PDB entry 8TJO | electron microscopy, 3.61 A resolution | chains B and E of the 6 polymer chains in the assembly

[Chain B]
Protein: EryAI, 6-deoxyerythronolide-B synthase EryA3, modules 5 and 6
From: Saccharopolyspora erythraea
Notes: EC 2.3.1.94; fragment: DEBS Module 1, Subunit A  + EryA3
Chain sequence (1784 residues; each row starts with the number of its first residue):
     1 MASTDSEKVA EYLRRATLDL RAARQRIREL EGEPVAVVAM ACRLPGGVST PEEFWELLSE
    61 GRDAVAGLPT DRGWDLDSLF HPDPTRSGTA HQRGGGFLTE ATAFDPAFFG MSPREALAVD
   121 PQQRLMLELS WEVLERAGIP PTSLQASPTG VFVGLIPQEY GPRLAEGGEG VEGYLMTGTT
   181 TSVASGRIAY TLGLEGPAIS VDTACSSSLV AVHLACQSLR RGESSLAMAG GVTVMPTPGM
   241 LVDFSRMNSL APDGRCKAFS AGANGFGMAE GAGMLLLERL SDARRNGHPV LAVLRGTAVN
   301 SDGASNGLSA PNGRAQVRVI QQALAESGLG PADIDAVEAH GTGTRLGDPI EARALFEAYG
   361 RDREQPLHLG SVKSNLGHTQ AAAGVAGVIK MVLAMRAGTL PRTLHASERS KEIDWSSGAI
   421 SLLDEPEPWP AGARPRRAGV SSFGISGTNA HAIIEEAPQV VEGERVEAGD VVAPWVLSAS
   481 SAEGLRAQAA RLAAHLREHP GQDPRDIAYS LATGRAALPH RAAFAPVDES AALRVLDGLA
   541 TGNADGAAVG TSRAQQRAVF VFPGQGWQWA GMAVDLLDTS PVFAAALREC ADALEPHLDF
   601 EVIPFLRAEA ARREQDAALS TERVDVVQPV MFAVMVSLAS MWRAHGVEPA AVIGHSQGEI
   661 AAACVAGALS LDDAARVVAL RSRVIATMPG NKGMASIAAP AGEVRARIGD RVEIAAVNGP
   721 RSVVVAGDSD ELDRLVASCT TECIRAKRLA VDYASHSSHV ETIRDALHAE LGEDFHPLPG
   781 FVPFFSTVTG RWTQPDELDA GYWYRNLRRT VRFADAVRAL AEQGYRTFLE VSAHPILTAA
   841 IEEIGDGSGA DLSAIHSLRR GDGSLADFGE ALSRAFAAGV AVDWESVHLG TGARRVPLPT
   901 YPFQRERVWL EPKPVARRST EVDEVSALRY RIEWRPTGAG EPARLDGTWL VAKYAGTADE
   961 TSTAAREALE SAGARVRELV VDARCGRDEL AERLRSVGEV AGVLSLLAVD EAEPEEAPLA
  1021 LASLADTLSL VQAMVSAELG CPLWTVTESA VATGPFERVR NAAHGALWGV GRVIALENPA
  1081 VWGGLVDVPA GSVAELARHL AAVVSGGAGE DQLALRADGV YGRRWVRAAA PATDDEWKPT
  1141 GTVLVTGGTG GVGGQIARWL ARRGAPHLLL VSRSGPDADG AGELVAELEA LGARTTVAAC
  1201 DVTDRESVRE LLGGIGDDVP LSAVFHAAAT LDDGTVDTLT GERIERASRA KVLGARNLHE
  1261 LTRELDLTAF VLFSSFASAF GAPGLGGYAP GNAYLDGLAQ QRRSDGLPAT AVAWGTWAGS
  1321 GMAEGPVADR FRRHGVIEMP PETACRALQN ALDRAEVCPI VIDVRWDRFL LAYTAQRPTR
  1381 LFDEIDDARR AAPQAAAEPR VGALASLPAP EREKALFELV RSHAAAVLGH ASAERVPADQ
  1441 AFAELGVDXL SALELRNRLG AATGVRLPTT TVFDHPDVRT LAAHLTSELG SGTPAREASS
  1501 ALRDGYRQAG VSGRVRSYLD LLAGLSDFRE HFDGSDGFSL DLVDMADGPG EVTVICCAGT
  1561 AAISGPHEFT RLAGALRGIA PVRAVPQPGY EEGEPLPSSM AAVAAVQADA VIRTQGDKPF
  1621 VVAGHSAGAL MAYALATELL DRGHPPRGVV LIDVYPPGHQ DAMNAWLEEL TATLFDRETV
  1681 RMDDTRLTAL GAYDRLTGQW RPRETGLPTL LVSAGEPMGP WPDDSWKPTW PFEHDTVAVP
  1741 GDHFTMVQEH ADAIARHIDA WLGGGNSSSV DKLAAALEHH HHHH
Disordered / not traced: 1, 612-622, 691-781, 804-812, 913-1784
Modified positions: 4HH (4'-phosphopanthetheine-serine) at position 1449

[Chain E]
Protein: Antibody Fragment 1B2, Heavy Chain
From: Homo sapiens
Notes: antibody fragment or engineered binder
Chain sequence (249 residues; each row starts with the number of its first residue):
     1 MAEVQLVQSG GGLVQPGRSL RLSCTASGFT FGDYAMSWVR QAPGKGLEWV GFIRSKAYGG
    61 TTEYAASVKG RFTISRDDSK SIAYLQMNSL KTEDTAVYYC TRGGTLFDYW GQGTLVTVSS
   121 ASTKGPSVFP LAPSSKSTSG GTAALGCLVK DYFPEPVTVS WNSGALTSGV HTFPAVLQSS
   181 GLYSLSSVVT VPSSSLGTQT YICNVNHKPS NTKVDKKVEP KSCAALVPRG SAHHHHHHAA
   241 DYKDDDDKA
Disordered / not traced: 1-2, 136-142, 194-199, 221-249
Disulfides: C24-C100, C147-C203

[Chain B / chain E interface]
Contacting residue pairs (11; chain B residue first):
  A2(B) with E63(E)
  S6(B) with Y58(E), hydrogen bond (backbone-side chain)
  E7(B) with R54(E), salt bridge; Y58(E)
  E11(B) with G103(E); G104(E), hydrogen bond (side chain-backbone); T105(E), hydrogen bond (side chain-backbone); L106(E), hydrogen bond (side chain-backbone)
  Y12(B) with L106(E), hydrophobic
  R14(B) with Y34(E)
  D796(B) with S163(E), hydrogen bond
Interface residues without a listed pair, chain B (12 interface residues in all): S3, K8, R15, L18, D673
Interface residues without a listed pair, chain E (13 interface residues in all): D33, R102, D108, K213

[In short]
Chain B and chain E form an interface of 12 and 13 residues respectively; the contacts include 5 hydrogen
bonds and 1 salt bridge. Polar pairs include E7(B)-R54(E), S6(B)-Y58(E) and E11(B)-G104(E).
Chain B is EryAI, 6-deoxyerythronolide-B synthase EryA3, modules 5 and 6 (Saccharopolyspora erythraea) and
chain E is Antibody Fragment 1B2, Heavy Chain (Homo sapiens); the structure, Crosslinked 6-deoxyerythronolide
B synthase (DEBS) Module 1 in complex with antibody fragment 1B2: Crosslinked Intra-State 1, was determined by
electron microscopy (same publication as 8TPW, 8TPX, 8TKO, 8TJN and 8TJP).
